PDB entry 7Q4U | electron microscopy, 4.39 A resolution (low resolution: residue-level contacts below are approximate; hydrogen-bond / salt-bridge calls are withheld) | chains D and KA of the 48 polymer chains in the assembly

Chain D:
Protein: DNA-directed RNA polymerase subunit beta'
From: Mycobacterium tuberculosis (strain ATCC 25618 / H37Rv)
Notes: EC 2.7.7.6
UniProt: P9WGY7 (RPOC_MYCTU); residue numbers follow UniProt; this construct covers 4-1316
Amino-acid sequence (1319 residues; row label = number of the first residue in the row):
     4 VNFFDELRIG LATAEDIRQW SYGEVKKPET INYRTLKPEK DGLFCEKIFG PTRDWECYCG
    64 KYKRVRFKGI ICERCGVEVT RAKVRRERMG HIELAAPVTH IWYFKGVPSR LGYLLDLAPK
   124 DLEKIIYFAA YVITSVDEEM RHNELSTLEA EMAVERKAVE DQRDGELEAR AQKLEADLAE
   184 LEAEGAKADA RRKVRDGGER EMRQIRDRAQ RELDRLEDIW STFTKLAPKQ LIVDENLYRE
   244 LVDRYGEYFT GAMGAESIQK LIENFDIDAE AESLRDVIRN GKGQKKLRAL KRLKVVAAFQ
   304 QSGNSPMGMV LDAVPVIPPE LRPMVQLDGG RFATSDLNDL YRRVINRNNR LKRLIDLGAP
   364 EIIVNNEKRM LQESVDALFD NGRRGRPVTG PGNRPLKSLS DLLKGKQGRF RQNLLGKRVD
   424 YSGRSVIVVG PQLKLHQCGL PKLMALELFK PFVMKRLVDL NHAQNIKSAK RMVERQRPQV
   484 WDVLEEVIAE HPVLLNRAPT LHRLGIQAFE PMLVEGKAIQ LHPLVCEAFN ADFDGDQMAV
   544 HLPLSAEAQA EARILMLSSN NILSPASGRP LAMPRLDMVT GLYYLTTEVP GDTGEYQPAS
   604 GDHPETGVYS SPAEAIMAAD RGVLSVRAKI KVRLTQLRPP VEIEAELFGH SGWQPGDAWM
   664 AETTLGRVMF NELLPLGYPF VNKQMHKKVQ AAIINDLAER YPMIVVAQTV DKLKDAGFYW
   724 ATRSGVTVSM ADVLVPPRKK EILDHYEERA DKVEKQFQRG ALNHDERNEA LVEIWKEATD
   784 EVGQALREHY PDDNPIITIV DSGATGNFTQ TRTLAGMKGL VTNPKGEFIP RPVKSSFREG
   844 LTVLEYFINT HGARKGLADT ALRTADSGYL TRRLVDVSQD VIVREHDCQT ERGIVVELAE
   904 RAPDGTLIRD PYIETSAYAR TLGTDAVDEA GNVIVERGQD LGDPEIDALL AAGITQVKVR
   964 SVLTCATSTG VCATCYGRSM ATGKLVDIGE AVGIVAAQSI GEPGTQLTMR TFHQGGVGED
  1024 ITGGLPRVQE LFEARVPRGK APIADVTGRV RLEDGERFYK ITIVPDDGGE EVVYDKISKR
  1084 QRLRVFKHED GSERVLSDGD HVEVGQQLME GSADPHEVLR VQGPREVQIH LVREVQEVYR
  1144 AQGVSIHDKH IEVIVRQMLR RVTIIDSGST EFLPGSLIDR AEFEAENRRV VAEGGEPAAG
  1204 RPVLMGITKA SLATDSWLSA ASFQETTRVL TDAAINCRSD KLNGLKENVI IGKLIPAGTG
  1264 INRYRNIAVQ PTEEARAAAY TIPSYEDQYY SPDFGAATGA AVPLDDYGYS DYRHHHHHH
Unresolved in the structure: 1013-1023, 1284-1322
Sequence notes: expression tag (1317-1322)
Ion coordination: Zn2+ site 1: Cys60, Cys62, Cys75, Cys78; Mg2+: Asp535, Asp537, Asp539; Zn2+ site 2: Cys891, Cys968, Cys975, Cys978
Curated features (UniProtKB/Swiss-Prot):
  - binding site (Zn(2+)): Cys60, Cys62, Cys75, Cys78, Cys891, Cys968, Cys975, Cys978
  - binding site (Mg(2+)): Asp535, Asp537, Asp539

Chain KA:
Protein: RNA polymerase sigma factor SigB
From: Mycobacterium tuberculosis (strain ATCC 25618 / H37Rv)
UniProt: P9WGI5 (SIGB_MYCTU); residues 1-323 here = UniProt positions 1-323
Amino-acid sequence (343 residues; numbered -19 to 323; the number before each row is that of its first residue; numbers below 1 keep their minus sign (Met-19 is residue -19)):
   -19 MGSSHHHHHH SSGLVPRGSH MADAPTRATT SRVDSDLDAQ SPAADLVRVY LNGIGKTALL
    41 NAAGEVELAK RIEAGLYAEH LLETRKRLGE NRKRDLAAVV RDGEAARRHL LEANLRLVVS
   101 LAKRYTGRGM PLLDLIQEGN LGLIRAMEKF DYTKGFKFST YATWWIRQAI TRGMADQSRT
   161 IRLPVHLVEQ VNKLARIKRE MHQHLGREAT DEELAAESGI PIDKINDLLE HSRDPVSLDM
   221 PVGSEEEAPL GDFIEDAEAM SAENAVIAEL LHTDIRSVLA TLDEREHQVI RLRFGLDDGQ
   281 PRTLDQIGKL FGLSRERVRQ IERDVMSKLR HGERADRLRS YAS
Unresolved in the structure: -19 to 16, 159-323
Sequence notes: initiating methionine (-19); expression tag (-18 to 0)
Curated features (UniProtKB/Swiss-Prot):
  - DNA-binding region: Leu284 to Arg303 (H-T-H motif)
  - region: Asp25 to Glu59 (Sigma-70 factor domain-1)
  - motif: Asp114 to Gln117 (Polymerase core binding)
What the authors report for this chain:
  - mutagenesis - Y57A: abolished catalytic activity on transcription initiation
  - mutagenesis - H60A: unchanged catalytic activity on transcription initiation
  - mutagenesis - Y57A: abolished catalytic activity on RbpA
  - mutagenesis - Y57A: abolished catalytic activity on sigAPext-10 promoter

Chain D / chain KA interface:
Residue-residue contacts - 8 pairs, chain D then chain KA:
  Cys62(D) - Lys129(KA)
  Arg67(D) - Glu53(KA)
  Arg67(D) - Asp131(KA)
  Arg67(D) - Tyr132(KA)
  Arg69(D) - Glu53(KA)
  Arg69(D) - Tyr57(KA)
  Phe70(D) - Glu53(KA)
  Ile73(D) - His60(KA)
Other interface residues (no listed pair), chain D (7 interface residues in all): Gly63, Tyr65
Other interface residues (no listed pair), chain KA (8 interface residues in all): Leu56, Thr133

In short:
Chain D and chain KA form an interface of 7 and 8 residues respectively. Curated annotation (UniProt) lists 8
Zn2+-binding residues and 3 Mg2+-binding residues on chain D. The paper reports that Y57A of chain KA
abolishes catalytic activity on transcription initiation; Y57A of chain KA abolishes catalytic activity on
RbpA.
Here chain D is DNA-directed RNA polymerase subunit beta' and chain KA is RNA polymerase sigma factor SigB,
both from Mycobacterium tuberculosis (strain ATCC 25618 / H37Rv). Entry 7Q4U (Cryo-EM structure of
Mycobacterium tuberculosis RNA polymerase holoenzyme octamer comprising sigma factor SigB) was determined by
electron microscopy together with 7Z8Q, 7ZF2, 7Q59 and 7PP4 from the same study.
